8ETW - chains S and U of the 10 polymer chains in the assembly; structure by electron microscopy, 2.64 A resolution.

Chain S:
Molecule: Chromatin-remodeling complex subunit IES6
Source organism: Saccharomyces cerevisiae S288C
UniProt: P32617 (IES6_YEAST); numbering as in UniProt (aligned over 28-166)
Amino-acid sequence (139 residues; numbered 28 to 166; the number before each row is that of its first residue):
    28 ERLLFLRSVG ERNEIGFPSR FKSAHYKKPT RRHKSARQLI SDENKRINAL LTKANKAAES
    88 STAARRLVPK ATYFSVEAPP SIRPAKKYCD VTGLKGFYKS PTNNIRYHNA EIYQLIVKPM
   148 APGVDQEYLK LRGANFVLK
Not modelled in the structure: 84-93, 163-166

Chain U:
Molecule: RuvB-like protein 2
Source organism: Saccharomyces cerevisiae S288C
Notes: EC 3.6.4.12
UniProt: Q12464 (RUVB2_YEAST); residues 15-471 here = UniProt positions 15-471
Amino-acid sequence (457 residues; row label = number of the first residue in the row):
    15 KSLSLIAAHS HITGLGLDEN LQPRPTSEGM VGQLQARRAA GVILKMVQNG TIAGRAVLVA
    75 GPPSTGKTAL AMGVSQSLGK DVPFTAIAGS EIFSLELSKT EALTQAFRKS IGIKIKEETE
   135 LIEGEVVEIQ IDRSITGGHK QGKLTIKTTD METIYELGNK MIDGLTKEKV LAGDVISIDK
   195 ASGKITKLGR SFARSRDYDA MGADTRFVQC PEGELQKRKT VVHTVSLHEI DVINSRTQGF
   255 LALFTGDTGE IRSEVRDQIN TKVAEWKEEG KAEIVPGVLF IDEVHMLDIE CFSFINRALE
   315 DEFAPIVMMA TNRGVSKTRG TNYKSPHGLP LDLLDRSIII TTKSYNEQEI KTILSIRAQE
   375 EEVELSSDAL DLLTKTGVET SLRYSSNLIS VAQQIAMKRK NNTVEVEDVK RAYLLFLDSA
   435 RSVKYVQENE SQYIDDQGNV QISIAKSADP DAMDTTE
Not modelled in the structure: 210-219, 461-471
Small-molecule neighbours: ADP (adenosine-5'-diphosphate): A22, H23, H25, I26, G43, M44, V45, Q47, P76, P77, S78, T79, G80, K81, T82, A83, Y359, I367, L396, R397

How chain S and chain U interact:
Pairs across the interface - 23 pairs, chain S then chain U:
  F124(S) - Y169(U)
  F124(S) - Q230(U)
  Y125(S) - M165(U)  hydrophobic
  Y125(S) - T167(U)
  Y125(S) - Y169(U)
  Y125(S) - E228(U)
  Y125(S) - L229(U)  hydrophobic
  Y125(S) - Q230(U)  hydrogen bond (side chain-backbone)
  K126(S) - T167(U)  hydrogen bond (backbone-side chain)
  K126(S) - I168(U)  hydrogen bond (backbone-backbone)
  P128(S) - T159(U)
  P128(S) - E166(U)
  P128(S) - T167(U)
  Y134(S) - M165(U)  hydrophobic
  Y134(S) - E166(U)  hydrogen bond (side chain-backbone)
  N136(S) - M165(U)
  N136(S) - E228(U)
  A137(S) - M165(U)
  A137(S) - E228(U)  hydrogen bond (backbone-side chain)
  Y140(S) - D164(U)
  Y140(S) - M165(U)  hydrophobic
  Y140(S) - E166(U)
  Q141(S) - D164(U)  hydrogen bond (side chain-backbone)
Also at the interface, not in a pair above, chain S (10 interface residues in all): S127
Also at the interface, not in a pair above, chain U (11 interface residues in all): T163

In short:
10 residues of chain S and 11 residues of chain U are in contact; the contacts include 6 hydrogen bonds. Polar
pairs include Y125(S)-Q230(U), K126(S)-T167(U) and Y134(S)-E166(U). Ligands of chain U: ADP.
Chain S is Chromatin-remodeling complex subunit IES6 and chain U is RuvB-like protein 2, both from
Saccharomyces cerevisiae S288C; the structure, Class3 of INO80-Hexasome complex, was determined by electron
microscopy (same publication as 8ETS, 8ETT, 8ETU, 8ETV, 8EU9, 8EUE, 8EUF and 8EUJ).
